Entry 8ILM (electron microscopy, 3.30 A resolution); this record covers chains R and S of the 19 polymer chains in the assembly.

# Chain R (and S)
Name: Rubisco accumulation factor 1.2, chloroplastic
Source organism: Arabidopsis thaliana
Notes: chain S of this document is another copy of the same molecule, construct and numbering; everything in this record applies to it too
UniProtKB: Q9SR19 (RAF2_ARATH); residues 62-449 here = UniProt positions 62-449
Amino-acid sequence (389 residues; row label = number of the first residue in the row):
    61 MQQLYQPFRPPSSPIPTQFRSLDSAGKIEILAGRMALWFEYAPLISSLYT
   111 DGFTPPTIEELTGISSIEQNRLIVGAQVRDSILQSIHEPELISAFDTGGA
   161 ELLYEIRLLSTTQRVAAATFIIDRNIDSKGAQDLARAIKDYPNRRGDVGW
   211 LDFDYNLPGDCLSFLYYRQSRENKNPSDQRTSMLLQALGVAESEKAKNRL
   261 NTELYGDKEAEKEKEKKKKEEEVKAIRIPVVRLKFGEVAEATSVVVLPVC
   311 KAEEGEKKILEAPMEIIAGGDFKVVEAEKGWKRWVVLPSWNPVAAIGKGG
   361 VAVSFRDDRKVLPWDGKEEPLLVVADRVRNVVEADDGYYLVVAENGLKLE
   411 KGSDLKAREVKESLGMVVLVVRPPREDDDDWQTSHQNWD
Unresolved in the structure: 61-287, 368, 438-449 (chain S: 61-286, 437-449)
Differences from the reference sequence: initiating methionine (61)

# Chain R / chain S interface
Residue-residue contacts (78; chain R residue first):
  Val291(R) with Phe332(S)
  Leu293(R) with Ser303(S); Asp331(S); Phe332(S); Lys333(S)
  Lys294(R) with Thr302(S); Ser303(S), hydrogen bond (backbone-side chain)
  Phe295(R) with Ser303(S)
  Glu297(R) with Thr302(S)
  Val298(R) with Glu300(S); Thr302(S), hydrogen bond (backbone-side chain)
  Glu300(R) with Glu300(S), hydrogen bond (backbone-backbone)
  Ala301(R) with Glu297(S); Glu300(S); Ala301(S)
  Thr302(R) with Leu293(S); Glu297(S), hydrogen bond; Ala301(S); Pro348(S); Trp350(S)
  Ser303(R) with Glu297(S), hydrogen bond (backbone-backbone); Val298(S); Ala301(S); Val304(S); Pro348(S)
  Val304(R) with Val298(S); Val346(S)
  Val305(R) with Val346(S)
  Val306(R) with Val346(S), hydrophobic
  Asp331(R) with Pro380(S); Pro433(S); Pro434(S)
  Phe332(R) with Ser364(S); Phe365(S); Pro380(S), hydrophobic
  Lys333(R) with Leu293(S); Val345(S)
  Val334(R) with Val309(S), hydrophobic
  Val335(R) with Trp344(S)
  Trp344(R) with Trp344(S)
  Val345(R) with Lys333(S); Val334(S), hydrophobic; Val335(S)
  Val346(R) with Val304(S), hydrophobic; Val306(S), hydrophobic; Lys333(S); Val346(S), hydrophobic
  Leu347(R) with Phe332(S), hydrophobic
  Pro348(R) with Ala301(S); Thr302(S); Ser303(S); Val304(S); Phe332(S)
  Ser349(R) with Val298(S), hydrogen bond (side chain-backbone); Ala299(S); Glu300(S); Ala301(S), hydrogen bond (backbone-backbone)
  Trp350(R) with Glu300(S); Ala301(S); Thr302(S)
  Asn351(R) with Ala299(S); Glu300(S), hydrogen bond (backbone-side chain)
  Ala354(R) with Val298(S)
  Pro380(R) with Asp331(S)
  Leu381(R) with Asp331(S)
  Leu382(R) with Asp331(S), hydrogen bond (backbone-side chain); Phe332(S), hydrophobic; Val334(S), hydrophobic
  Val384(R) with Phe332(S), hydrophobic
  Leu429(R) with Phe332(S), hydrophobic
  Val430(R) with Phe332(S)
  Val431(R) with Asp331(S); Phe332(S), hydrogen bond (backbone-backbone)
  Arg432(R) with Asp331(S)
  Pro433(R) with Gly330(S); Asp331(S)
  Pro434(R) with Gly330(S); Asp331(S)
Other interface residues (no listed pair), chain R (40 interface residues in all): Gly296, Val309, Ser364
Other interface residues (no listed pair), chain S (32 interface residues in all): Gly329, Arg343, Ser349, Arg366, Leu382

# Summary
Chain R and chain S form an interface of 40 and 32 residues respectively; the contacts include 10 hydrogen
bonds. Among the polar pairs are Lys294(R)-Ser303(S), Val298(R)-Thr302(S) and Thr302(R)-Glu297(S).
Both chains are Rubisco accumulation factor 1.2, chloroplastic (Arabidopsis thaliana). Entry 8ILM (The cryo-EM
structure of eight Rubisco large subunits (RbcL), two Arabidopsis thaliana Rubisco accumulation factors 1 ...)
was determined by electron microscopy, deposited together with 8ILB, 8IO2, 8IOJ and 8IOL.
